6FHS - chains C and F of the 10 polymer chains in the assembly; structure by electron microscopy, 3.75 A resolution.

== Chain C ==
Name: RuvB-like helicase
Source organism: Chaetomium thermophilum var. thermophilum DSM 1495
Notes: EC 3.6.4.12
UniProtKB: G0RYI5 (G0RYI5_CHATD); residues 1-462 here = UniProt positions 1-462
Sequence (462 residues; each row starts with the number of its first residue):
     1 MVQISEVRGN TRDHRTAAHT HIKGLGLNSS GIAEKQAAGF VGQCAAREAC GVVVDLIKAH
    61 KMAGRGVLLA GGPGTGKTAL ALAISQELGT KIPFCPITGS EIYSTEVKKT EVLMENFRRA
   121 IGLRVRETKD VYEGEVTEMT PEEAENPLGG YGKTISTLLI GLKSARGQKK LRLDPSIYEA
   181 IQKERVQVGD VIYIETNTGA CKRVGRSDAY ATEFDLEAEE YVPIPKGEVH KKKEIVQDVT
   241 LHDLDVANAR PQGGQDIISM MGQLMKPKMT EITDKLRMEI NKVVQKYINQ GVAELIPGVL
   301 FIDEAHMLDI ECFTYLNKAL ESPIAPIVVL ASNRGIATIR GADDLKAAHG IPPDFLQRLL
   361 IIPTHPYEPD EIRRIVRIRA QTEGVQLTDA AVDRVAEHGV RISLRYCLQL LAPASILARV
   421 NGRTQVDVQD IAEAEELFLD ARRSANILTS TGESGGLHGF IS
Disordered / not traced: 1-3
Small-molecule neighbours: ADP (adenosine-5'-diphosphate): Ala18, His19, His21, Gly39, Phe40, Val41, Gln43, Gly72, Pro73, Gly74, Thr75, Gly76, Lys77, Thr78, Ala79, Tyr367, Ile375, Leu404, Arg405, Leu408

== Chain F ==
Name: RuvB-like helicase
Source organism: Chaetomium thermophilum var. thermophilum DSM 1495
Notes: EC 3.6.4.12
UniProtKB: G0RYC2 (G0RYC2_CHATD); residue numbers follow UniProt; this construct covers 1-488
Sequence (488 residues; numbered 1 to 488; the number before each row is that of its first residue):
     1 MAAPLVTSVT ETKELRGLNL IAAHSHIRGL GVDADTLEPR PSSQGLVGQE KARKAAAVVL
    61 EMIKQGKIAG RAVLIAGPPS TGKTAIAMGM AQSLGQDVPF TTLAASEIFS LEMSKTEALT
   121 QAFRKSIGVR IKEESEIMEG EVVEIQIDRS VTGGAKQGKL TIKTTDMEAI YDMGSKMIDA
   181 MTKERVMAGD IISIDKSSGK ITKLGRSYAR SRDYDAMGVD TKFLQCPEGE LQKRKEVVHT
   241 VSLHEIDVIN SRTQGFLALF SGDTGEIRSE IRDQINTKVA EWKEEGKAEI VPGVLFIDEV
   301 HMLDIECFSY INRALESDLA PIVIMASNRG VSRIRGTDYK SPHGLPLDFL DRVVIINTHP
   361 YTPDELRQIL SIRAQEEEVD LTPDALALLT KIGQEAGLRY ASNLITTSQL IAAKRRAKQV
   421 GVEDVQRSFK LFYDPARSVR FVQESEKRLI GNDGVVDFSY QGAAEAAAPT LPAAAPVDPV
   481 GGEKMDMS
Disordered / not traced: 1-16, 151-155, 459-488
Small-molecule neighbours: ADP (adenosine-5'-diphosphate): Ala23, His24, His26, Ile27, Gly45, Leu46, Val47, Gly48, Gln49, Pro78, Pro79, Ser80, Thr81, Gly82, Lys83, Thr84, Ala85, Asn328, Tyr361, Ile369, Leu398, Arg399

== How chain C and chain F interact ==
Residue-residue contacts - 133 pairs, chain C then chain F:
  Ile4(C) - Glu133(F)
  Ile4(C) - Glu134(F)
  Ile4(C) - Ser197(F)
  Ser5(C) - Lys132(F)
  Ser5(C) - Glu133(F)
  Glu6(C) - Lys132(F)  salt bridge
  Glu6(C) - Glu236(F)
  Val7(C) - Gly286(F)
  Arg8(C) - Arg130(F)
  Arg8(C) - Val238(F)
  Arg8(C) - Gly286(F)
  Arg8(C) - Glu289(F)  salt bridge
  Arg12(C) - Lys283(F)
  Arg12(C) - Gly286(F)
  Asp13(C) - Lys283(F)  hydrogen bond (backbone-side chain)
  Arg15(C) - Gly66(F)
  Arg15(C) - Lys67(F)
  Arg15(C) - Ala69(F)
  Arg15(C) - Pro292(F)
  Arg15(C) - Asp318(F)  hydrogen bond (side chain-backbone)
  Arg15(C) - Ala320(F)  hydrogen bond (side chain-backbone)
  Thr16(C) - Lys67(F)  hydrogen bond (backbone-backbone)
  Thr16(C) - Ile68(F)
  Thr16(C) - Ala69(F)  hydrogen bond (backbone-backbone)
  Ala17(C) - Glu316(F)
  Ala17(C) - Asp318(F)
  Ala18(C) - Glu316(F)
  His19(C) - Glu316(F)  salt bridge
  Thr78(C) - Arg313(F)
  Leu82(C) - Arg313(F)
  Pro96(C) - Arg313(F)
  Thr98(C) - Tyr310(F)
  Thr98(C) - Arg313(F)
  Ser100(C) - Thr116(F)  hydrogen bond (backbone-side chain)
  Ser100(C) - Glu306(F)  hydrogen bond (side chain-backbone)
  Ser100(C) - Ser309(F)
  Glu101(C) - Thr116(F)
  Tyr103(C) - Ser114(F)  hydrogen bond (backbone-side chain)
  Tyr103(C) - Glu306(F)
  Thr105(C) - Glu112(F)  hydrogen bond (side chain-backbone)
  Thr105(C) - Met113(F)
  Thr105(C) - Ser114(F)
  Glu106(C) - Glu112(F)
  Glu106(C) - Glu266(F)
  Arg119(C) - Arg268(F)
  Arg119(C) - Ser269(F)
  Arg203(C) - Lys176(F)
  Phe214(C) - Gly174(F)
  Asp215(C) - Tyr171(F)
  Asp215(C) - Asp172(F)
  Asp215(C) - Lys196(F)  salt bridge
  Leu216(C) - Met138(F)  hydrophobic
  Leu216(C) - Leu160(F)  hydrophobic
  Leu216(C) - Tyr171(F)  hydrophobic
  Leu216(C) - Asp172(F)
  Leu216(C) - Met177(F)
  Leu216(C) - Lys196(F)
  Glu217(C) - Met173(F)
  Glu217(C) - Gly174(F)  hydrogen bond (side chain-backbone)
  Glu217(C) - Ser175(F)  hydrogen bond (side chain-backbone)
  Glu217(C) - Lys176(F)  hydrogen bond (side chain-backbone)
  Glu217(C) - Met177(F)  hydrogen bond (side chain-backbone)
  Glu217(C) - Ile178(F)  hydrogen bond (side chain-backbone)
  Ala218(C) - Lys196(F)
  Ala218(C) - Ser198(F)
  Ala218(C) - Gly199(F)
  Glu219(C) - Lys176(F)  salt bridge
  Glu219(C) - Ser198(F)
  His242(C) - Glu270(F)  salt bridge
  Val246(C) - Arg268(F)
  Gln263(C) - Arg252(F)
  Gln263(C) - Thr253(F)  hydrogen bond (backbone-side chain)
  Leu264(C) - Arg252(F)  hydrogen bond (backbone-side chain)
  Leu264(C) - Gln254(F)
  Met265(C) - Arg252(F)
  Lys266(C) - Glu112(F)  salt bridge
  Lys266(C) - Arg252(F)
  Lys266(C) - Asp263(F)  salt bridge
  Met269(C) - Glu266(F)
  Asp303(C) - Arg313(F)
  Glu304(C) - Ser309(F)
  Met307(C) - Ile305(F)  hydrophobic
  Met307(C) - Ser309(F)
  Arg379(C) - Arg71(F)
  Glu383(C) - Lys67(F)  hydrogen bond (backbone-side chain)
  Glu383(C) - Arg71(F)  salt bridge
  Arg405(C) - Asp348(F)  hydrogen bond (side chain-backbone)
  Arg405(C) - Asp351(F)
  Arg405(C) - Arg352(F)
  Leu408(C) - Arg71(F)
  Gln409(C) - Arg71(F)
  Gln409(C) - Arg352(F)  hydrogen bond (side chain-backbone)
  Gln409(C) - Val354(F)
  Ala412(C) - Ile68(F)  hydrophobic
  Pro413(C) - Val58(F)  hydrophobic
  Ile416(C) - Met62(F)  hydrophobic
  Leu417(C) - Val58(F)  hydrophobic
  Arg419(C) - Gln65(F)  hydrogen bond
  Val420(C) - Asp35(F)
  Val420(C) - Thr36(F)
  Val420(C) - Leu37(F)  hydrophobic
  Glu433(C) - Lys54(F)  salt bridge
  Leu437(C) - Lys51(F)
  Leu437(C) - Lys54(F)
  Leu437(C) - Ala55(F)
  Leu437(C) - Ile356(F)
  Phe438(C) - Ala55(F)
  Phe438(C) - Val59(F)  hydrophobic
  Phe438(C) - Val354(F)  hydrophobic
  Phe438(C) - Ile355(F)
  Leu439(C) - Ile355(F)  hydrogen bond (backbone-backbone)
  Leu439(C) - Asn357(F)
  Asp440(C) - Ile355(F)
  Ala441(C) - Leu350(F)
  Ser444(C) - His343(F)  hydrogen bond
  Ser444(C) - Ile355(F)
  Ile447(C) - Asn357(F)
  Leu448(C) - Gly330(F)
  Leu448(C) - Val331(F)
  Leu448(C) - Pro342(F)  hydrophobic
  Leu448(C) - His343(F)
  Leu457(C) - Gln394(F)
  Leu457(C) - Ala396(F)
  His458(C) - Pro360(F)
  Gly459(C) - Pro79(F)
  Phe460(C) - Gly77(F)
  Phe460(C) - Pro78(F)
  Phe460(C) - Asn328(F)
  Phe460(C) - Gly330(F)
  Ile461(C) - Pro79(F)  hydrophobic
  Ile461(C) - Arg329(F)
  Ile461(C) - Gly330(F)  hydrogen bond (backbone-backbone)
  Ser462(C) - Ser332(F)
Also at the interface, not in a pair above, chain C (77 interface residues in all): Asn10, His14, Ser104, Glu220, Asp243, Arg250, Pro267, Arg340, Ser403, Glu436, Ala445, Thr449
Also at the interface, not in a pair above, chain F (91 interface residues in all): Glu61, Gly70, Ser251, Glu284, Glu285, Lys287, Ser317, Leu319, Val353, Glu395, Gly397

== Summary ==
The interface between chain C and chain F involves 77 residues on one side and 91 on the other; the contacts
include 23 hydrogen bonds and 10 salt bridges. Polar pairs include Glu6(C)-Lys132(F), Arg8(C)-Glu289(F) and
His19(C)-Glu316(F). Ligands of chain C: ADP.
Chain C is RuvB-like helicase and chain F is RuvB-like helicase, both from Chaetomium thermophilum var.
thermophilum DSM 1495; the structure, CryoEM Structure of INO80core, was determined by electron microscopy
(same publication as 6FML).
